Entry 8EZE (electron microscopy, 2.76 A resolution); this record covers chains A and B of the 8 polymer chains in the assembly.

[Chain A (and B)]
Protein: Beta-amyloid protein 42
Source organism: Homo sapiens
Notes: chain B of this document is another copy of the same molecule, construct and numbering; everything in this record applies to it too
UniProt: P05067 (A4_HUMAN); residues 1-42 here correspond to UniProt positions 672-713 (UniProt number = residue number + 671)
Sequence (42 residues; numbered 1 to 42; the number before each row is that of its first residue):
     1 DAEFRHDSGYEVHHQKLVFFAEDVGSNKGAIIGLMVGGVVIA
From the paper describing this entry:
  - self-association interface (contacts with another copy of this molecule); pairs are residue here / residue on that copy: Ala-42/Lys-16
  - contacts within the chain: Asp-23/Lys-28 (salt bridge), Asp-23/Ser-26 (hydrogen bond) (from molecular simulation)

[Interface between chain A and chain B]
Pairs across the interface (85; chain A residue first):
  Asp-1(A) / Asp-1(B)
  Asp-1(A) / Ala-2(B)
  Ala-2(A) / Ala-2(B)
  Ala-2(A) / Glu-3(B)  hydrogen bond (backbone-backbone)
  Ala-2(A) / Phe-4(B)
  Glu-3(A) / Glu-3(B)
  Glu-3(A) / Phe-4(B)  hydrogen bond (backbone-backbone)
  Phe-4(A) / Phe-4(B)  hydrophobic
  Phe-4(A) / Arg-5(B)
  Arg-5(A) / Arg-5(B)
  Arg-5(A) / Asp-7(B)  salt bridge
  His-6(A) / Arg-5(B)  hydrogen bond (backbone-backbone)
  His-6(A) / His-6(B)
  His-6(A) / Ser-8(B)
  Asp-7(A) / His-6(B)  hydrogen bond (backbone-backbone)
  Asp-7(A) / Asp-7(B)
  Ser-8(A) / Ser-8(B)
  Gly-9(A) / Ser-8(B)
  Gly-9(A) / Gly-9(B)
  Gly-9(A) / Tyr-10(B)  hydrogen bond (backbone-backbone)
  Tyr-10(A) / Tyr-10(B)  hydrophobic
  Glu-11(A) / Tyr-10(B)  hydrogen bond (backbone-backbone)
  Glu-11(A) / Glu-11(B)
  Val-12(A) / Glu-11(B)  hydrogen bond (backbone-backbone)
  Val-12(A) / Val-12(B)
  Val-12(A) / His-13(B)  hydrogen bond (backbone-backbone)
  His-13(A) / His-13(B)
  His-14(A) / His-13(B)  hydrogen bond (backbone-backbone)
  His-14(A) / His-14(B)
  His-14(A) / Gln-15(B)
  Gln-15(A) / Gln-15(B)
  Lys-16(A) / Gln-15(B)  hydrogen bond (backbone-backbone)
  Lys-16(A) / Lys-16(B)
  Lys-16(A) / Leu-17(B)  hydrogen bond (backbone-backbone)
  Leu-17(A) / Leu-17(B)
  Val-18(A) / Leu-17(B)  hydrogen bond (backbone-backbone)
  Val-18(A) / Val-18(B)
  Val-18(A) / Phe-19(B)  hydrogen bond (backbone-backbone)
  Phe-19(A) / Phe-19(B)  hydrophobic
  Phe-20(A) / Phe-19(B)  hydrogen bond (backbone-backbone)
  Phe-20(A) / Phe-20(B)  hydrophobic
  Phe-20(A) / Ala-21(B)  hydrogen bond (backbone-backbone)
  Ala-21(A) / Ala-21(B)
  Glu-22(A) / Ala-21(B)
  Glu-22(A) / Glu-22(B)
  Asp-23(A) / Glu-22(B)  hydrogen bond (backbone-backbone)
  Asp-23(A) / Asp-23(B)  hydrogen bond (backbone-backbone)
  Val-24(A) / Val-24(B)  hydrogen bond (backbone-backbone)
  Gly-25(A) / Val-24(B)  hydrogen bond (backbone-backbone)
  Ser-26(A) / Asp-23(B)
  Ser-26(A) / Val-24(B)  hydrogen bond (backbone-backbone)
  Ser-26(A) / Gly-25(B)
  Ser-26(A) / Ser-26(B)
  Asn-27(A) / Ser-26(B)  hydrogen bond (backbone-backbone)
  Asn-27(A) / Asn-27(B)  hydrogen bond
  Asn-27(A) / Lys-28(B)  hydrogen bond (backbone-backbone)
  Lys-28(A) / Asp-23(B)  salt bridge
  Lys-28(A) / Lys-28(B)
  Gly-29(A) / Lys-28(B)  hydrogen bond (backbone-backbone)
  Gly-29(A) / Gly-29(B)  hydrogen bond (backbone-backbone)
  Ala-30(A) / Ala-30(B)
  Ala-30(A) / Ile-31(B)  hydrogen bond (backbone-backbone)
  Ile-31(A) / Ile-31(B)
  Ile-32(A) / Ile-31(B)  hydrogen bond (backbone-backbone)
  Ile-32(A) / Ile-32(B)  hydrophobic
  Ile-32(A) / Gly-33(B)  hydrogen bond (backbone-backbone)
  Gly-33(A) / Gly-33(B)
  Leu-34(A) / Gly-33(B)  hydrogen bond (backbone-backbone)
  Leu-34(A) / Leu-34(B)
  Leu-34(A) / Met-35(B)  hydrogen bond (backbone-backbone)
  Met-35(A) / Met-35(B)  hydrophobic
  Val-36(A) / Met-35(B)  hydrogen bond (backbone-backbone)
  Val-36(A) / Val-36(B)
  Val-36(A) / Gly-37(B)  hydrogen bond (backbone-backbone)
  Gly-38(A) / Gly-37(B)
  Gly-38(A) / Gly-38(B)
  Val-39(A) / Gly-38(B)  hydrogen bond (backbone-backbone)
  Val-39(A) / Val-39(B)
  Val-39(A) / Val-40(B)  hydrogen bond (backbone-backbone)
  Val-40(A) / Val-40(B)
  Val-40(A) / Ile-41(B)  hydrogen bond (backbone-backbone)
  Val-40(A) / Ala-42(B)
  Ile-41(A) / Ile-41(B)
  Ile-41(A) / Ala-42(B)  hydrogen bond (backbone-backbone)
  Ala-42(A) / Ala-42(B)  hydrogen bond (backbone-backbone)
Interface residues without a listed pair, chain A (42 interface residues in all): Gly-37
The authors on this interface:
  - pairs named by the authors: Ile-32(A)/Ile-32(B), Leu-34(A)/Leu-34(B)
  - interface residues, chain A: Phe-20(A), Val-24(A), Ile-32(A), Leu-34(A), Val-36(A)

[Overview]
Chain A and chain B each contribute 42 residues to their interface; the contacts include 37 hydrogen bonds and
2 salt bridges. Polar contacts include Arg-5(A)/Asp-7(B), Lys-28(A)/Asp-23(B) and Asn-27(A)/Asn-27(B). The
paper describes contacts between Ile-32(A) and Ile-32(B) and Leu-34(A) and Leu-34(B). The paper reports
interface residues Phe-20(A), Val-24(A) and Ile-32(A) among others; a self-association interface involving
Ala-42(A).
Both chains are Beta-amyloid protein 42 (Homo sapiens). Entry 8EZE (Brain-derived 42-residue amyloid-beta
fibril type B) was determined by electron microscopy (same publication as 8EZD).
